9EX9 - chains A and C of the 8 polymer chains in the assembly; structure by electron microscopy, 2.50 A resolution.

# Chain A
Molecule: DNA-directed RNA polymerase 147 kDa polypeptide
From: Vaccinia virus
Notes: EC 2.7.7.6
UniProt: P20504 (RP147_VACCC); residues 1-1286 here = UniProt positions 1-1286
Chain sequence (1286 residues; numbered 1 to 1286; the number before each row is that of its first residue):
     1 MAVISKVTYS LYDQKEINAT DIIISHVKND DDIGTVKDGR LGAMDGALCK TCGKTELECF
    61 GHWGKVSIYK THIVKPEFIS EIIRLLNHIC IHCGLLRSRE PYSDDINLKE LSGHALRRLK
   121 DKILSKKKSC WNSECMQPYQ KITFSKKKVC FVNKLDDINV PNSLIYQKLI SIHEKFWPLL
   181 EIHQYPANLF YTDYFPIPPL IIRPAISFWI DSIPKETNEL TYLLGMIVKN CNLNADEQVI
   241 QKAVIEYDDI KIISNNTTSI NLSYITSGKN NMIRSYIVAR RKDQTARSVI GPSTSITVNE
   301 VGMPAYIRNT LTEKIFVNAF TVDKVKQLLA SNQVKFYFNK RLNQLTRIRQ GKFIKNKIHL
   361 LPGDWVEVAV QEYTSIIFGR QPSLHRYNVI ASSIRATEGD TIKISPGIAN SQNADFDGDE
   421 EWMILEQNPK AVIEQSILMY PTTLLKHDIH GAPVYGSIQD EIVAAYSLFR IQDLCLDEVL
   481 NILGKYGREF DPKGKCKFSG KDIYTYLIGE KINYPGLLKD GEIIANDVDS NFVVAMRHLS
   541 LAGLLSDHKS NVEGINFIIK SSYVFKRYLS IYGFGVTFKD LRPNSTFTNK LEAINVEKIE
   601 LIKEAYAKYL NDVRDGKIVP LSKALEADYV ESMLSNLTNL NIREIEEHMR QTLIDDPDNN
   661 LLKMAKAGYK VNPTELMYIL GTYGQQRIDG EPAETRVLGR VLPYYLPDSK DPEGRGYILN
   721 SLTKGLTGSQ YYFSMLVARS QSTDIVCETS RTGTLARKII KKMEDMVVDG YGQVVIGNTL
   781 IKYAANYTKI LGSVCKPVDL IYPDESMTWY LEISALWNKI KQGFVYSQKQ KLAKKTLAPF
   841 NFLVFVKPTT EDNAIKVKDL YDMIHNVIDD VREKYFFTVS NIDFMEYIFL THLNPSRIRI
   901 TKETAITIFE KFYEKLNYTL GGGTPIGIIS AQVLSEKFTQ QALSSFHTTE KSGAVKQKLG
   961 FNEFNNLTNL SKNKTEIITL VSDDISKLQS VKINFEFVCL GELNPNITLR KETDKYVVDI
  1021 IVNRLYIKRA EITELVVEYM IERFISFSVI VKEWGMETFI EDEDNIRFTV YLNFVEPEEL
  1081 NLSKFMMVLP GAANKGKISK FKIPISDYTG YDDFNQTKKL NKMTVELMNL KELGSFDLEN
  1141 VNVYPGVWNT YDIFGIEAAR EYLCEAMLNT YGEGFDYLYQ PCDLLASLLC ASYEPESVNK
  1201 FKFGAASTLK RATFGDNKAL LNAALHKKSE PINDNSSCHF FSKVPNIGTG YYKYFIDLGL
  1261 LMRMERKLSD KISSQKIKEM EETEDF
Disordered / not traced: 1, 209-213, 1267-1286
Construct notes: variant Thr258 (Ser in P20504), Glu489 (Lys in P20504), Lys1015 (Arg in P20504)
Metal / ion sites: Zn2+ site 1: Cys49, Cys52, Cys59, His62; Zn2+ site 2: Cys90, Cys93, Cys130, Cys135; Mg2+: Asp415, Asp417, Asp419

# Chain C
Molecule: DNA-directed RNA polymerase 35 kDa subunit
From: Vaccinia virus
Notes: EC 2.7.7.6
UniProt: P21087 (RP35_VACCC); numbering as in UniProt (aligned over 1-305)
Chain sequence (305 residues; each row starts with the number of its first residue):
     1 MQHPREENSI VVELEPSLAT FIKQGFNNLV KWPLLNIGIV LSNTSTAVNE EWLTAVEHIP
    61 TMKIFYKHIH KILTREMGFL VYLKRSQSER DNYITLYDFD YYIIDKDTNS VTMVDKPTEL
   121 KETLLHVFQE YRLKSSQTIE LIAFSSGTVI NEDIVSKLTF LDVEVFNREY NNVKTIIDPD
   181 FVFRSPFIVI SPMGKLTFFV EVYSWFDFKS CFKDIIDFLE GALIANIHNH MIKVGNCDET
   241 VSSYNPESGM LFVNDLMTMN IVNFFGCNSR LESYHRFDMT KVDVELFIKA LSDACKKILS
   301 ASNRL
Disordered / not traced: 1
Construct notes: variant Asn236 (Asp in P21087)

# How chain A and chain C interact
Contacting residue pairs (18):
  Asp477(A) - Asn268(C)
  Asp477(A) - His275(C)  salt bridge
  Leu480(A) - Ser273(C)
  Leu480(A) - Tyr274(C)
  Asn481(A) - Asn268(C)  hydrogen bond (side chain-backbone)
  Asn481(A) - Ser269(C)
  Asn481(A) - Arg270(C)  hydrogen bond (side chain-backbone)
  Asn481(A) - Ser273(C)  hydrogen bond
  Asn481(A) - His275(C)  hydrogen bond
  Gly484(A) - Glu272(C)
  Gly484(A) - Tyr274(C)
  Lys485(A) - Glu272(C)
  Lys485(A) - Tyr274(C)
  Arg488(A) - Glu239(C)  salt bridge
  Arg488(A) - Tyr274(C)  hydrogen bond
  Tyr563(A) - Glu272(C)  hydrogen bond
  Arg567(A) - Glu272(C)  salt bridge
  Ile571(A) - Arg270(C)
Interface residues without a listed pair, chain A (12 interface residues in all): Glu478, Gly487, Ser570
Interface residues without a listed pair, chain C (9 interface residues in all): Cys267

# Summary
12 residues of chain A and 9 residues of chain C are in contact, with 6 hydrogen bonds and 3 salt bridges.
Polar pairs include Asp477(A)-His275(C), Arg488(A)-Glu239(C) and Arg567(A)-Glu272(C). Cys49(A), Cys52(A),
Cys59(A) and His62(A) form the Zn2+ site 1.
Chain A is DNA-directed RNA polymerase 147 kDa polypeptide and chain C is DNA-directed RNA polymerase 35 kDa
subunit, both from Vaccinia virus; the structure, Cryo EM map and model of the vaccinia minimal RNA
polymerase, was determined by electron microscopy.
